Entry 8ET2 (electron microscopy, 4.96 A resolution (low resolution: residue-level contacts below are approximate; hydrogen-bond / salt-bridge calls are withheld)); this record covers chains L and M of the 24 polymer chains in the assembly.

== Chain L (and M) ==
Name: Isoform 1 of Gasdermin-B
Organism: Homo sapiens
Notes: chain M of this document is another copy of the same molecule, construct and numbering; everything in this record applies to it too
UniProt: Q8TAX9 (GSDMB_HUMAN), isoform Q8TAX9-1; residues 1-411 here = UniProt positions 1-411
Amino-acid sequence (411 residues; row label = number of the first residue in the row):
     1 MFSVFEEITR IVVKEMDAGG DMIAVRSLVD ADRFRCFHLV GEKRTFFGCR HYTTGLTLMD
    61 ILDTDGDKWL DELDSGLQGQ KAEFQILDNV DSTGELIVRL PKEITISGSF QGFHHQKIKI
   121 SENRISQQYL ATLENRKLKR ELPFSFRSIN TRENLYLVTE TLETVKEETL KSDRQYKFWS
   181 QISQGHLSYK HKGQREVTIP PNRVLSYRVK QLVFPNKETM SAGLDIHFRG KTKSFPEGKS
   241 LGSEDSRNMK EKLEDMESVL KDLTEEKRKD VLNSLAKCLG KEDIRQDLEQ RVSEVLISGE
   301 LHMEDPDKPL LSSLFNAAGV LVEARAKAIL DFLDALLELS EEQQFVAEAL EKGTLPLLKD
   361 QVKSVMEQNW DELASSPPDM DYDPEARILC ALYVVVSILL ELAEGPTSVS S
Disordered / not traced: 1, 70-80, 234-411
UniProt features mapped onto this chain:
  - site: Asp91, Ser92 (Cleavage)
  - cross-link ((Microbial infection) Glycyl lysine isopeptide (Lys-Gly)): Lys166 (interchain with G-Cter in ubiquitin), Lys177 (interchain with G-Cter in ubiquitin), Lys190 (interchain with G-Cter in ubiquitin), Lys192 (interchain with G-Cter in ubiquitin)
  - mutagenesis: Arg10 to Lys14 (Slightly decreased formation of pore), Glu15 (E15K: Decreased ability to trigger pyroptosis. Abolished ubiquitination by S.flexneri IpaH7.8), Asp17 to Asp21 (Abolished ubiquitination by S.flexneri IpaH7.8), Asp17 (D17A: Decreased interaction with S.flexneri IpaH7.8. Does not affect ability to trigger pyroptosis), Asp21 (D21A: Decreased interaction with S.flexneri IpaH7.8), Arg26 (R26A: Reduced ability to trigger pyroptosis; when associated with A-51), Lys43 (K43A/E: Decreased ability to trigger pyroptosis), Arg44 (R44A/E: Decreased ability to trigger pyroptosis), Arg50 (R50A/E: Decreased ability to trigger pyroptosis), His51 (H51A: Reduced ability to trigger pyroptosis; when associated with A-26; H51N: Abolished ability to mediate pyroptosis), Leu96 (L96D: Decreased interaction with S.flexneri IpaH7.8), Ile97 (I97D: Decreased interaction with S.flexneri IpaH7.8. Does not affect ability to trigger pyroptosis), 7 further mutagenesis entries in UniProt
What the authors report for this chain:
  - post-translational modification sites: Lys177, Lys190, Lys192

== Chain L / chain M interface ==
Pairs across the interface - 38 pairs, chain L then chain M:
  Glu15(L) - Phe5(M)
  Glu15(L) - Ser27(M)
  Glu15(L) - Leu28(M)
  Met16(L) - Arg26(M)
  Met16(L) - Ser27(M)
  Met16(L) - Val29(M)
  Lys81(L) - Arg203(M)
  Phe84(L) - Pro200(M)
  Gln85(L) - Thr198(M)
  Ile86(L) - Thr198(M)
  Leu87(L) - Glu196(M)
  Leu87(L) - Thr198(M)
  Asp88(L) - Glu196(M)
  Asp88(L) - Val197(M)
  Asn89(L) - Gln194(M)
  Asn89(L) - Arg195(M)
  Asn89(L) - Glu196(M)
  Asp91(L) - His191(M)
  Asp91(L) - Lys192(M)
  Asp91(L) - Gly193(M)
  Asp91(L) - Gln194(M)
  Ser92(L) - His191(M)
  Thr93(L) - Tyr189(M)
  Thr93(L) - Lys190(M)
  Thr93(L) - His191(M)
  Gly94(L) - Tyr189(M)
  Gly94(L) - Lys190(M)
  Glu95(L) - Leu187(M)
  Glu95(L) - Ser188(M)
  Glu95(L) - Tyr189(M)
  Ile97(L) - His186(M)
  Ile97(L) - Leu187(M)
  Ile97(L) - Ser188(M)
  Arg99(L) - Gln184(M)
  Arg99(L) - Gly185(M)
  Arg99(L) - His186(M)
  Ala131(L) - Pro143(M)
  Gly223(L) - Arg147(M)
Other interface residues (no listed pair), chain L (23 interface residues in all): Asp17, Ala18, Leu96, Val98, Leu224
Other interface residues (no listed pair), chain M (28 interface residues in all): Phe2, Arg50, Thr151, Ser183

== Summary ==
Chain L and chain M form an interface of 23 and 28 residues respectively. Curated annotation (UniProt) lists
25 mutagenesis sites on chain L. From the paper: modification sites Lys177(L), Lys190(L) and Lys192(L).
Both chains are Isoform 1 of Gasdermin-B (Homo sapiens). Entry 8ET2 (CryoEM structure of the GSDMB pore) was
determined by electron microscopy together with 8EFP and 8ET1 from the same study.
